PDB entry 8DF7 | X-ray diffraction, 3.52 A resolution | chains B and U of the 4 polymer chains in the assembly

== Chain B ==
Protein: Topoisomerase V
From: Methanopyrus kandleri
UniProtKB: Q977W1 (Q977W1_9EURY); residue numbers follow UniProt; this construct covers 1-854
Chain sequence (854 residues; each row starts with the number of its first residue):
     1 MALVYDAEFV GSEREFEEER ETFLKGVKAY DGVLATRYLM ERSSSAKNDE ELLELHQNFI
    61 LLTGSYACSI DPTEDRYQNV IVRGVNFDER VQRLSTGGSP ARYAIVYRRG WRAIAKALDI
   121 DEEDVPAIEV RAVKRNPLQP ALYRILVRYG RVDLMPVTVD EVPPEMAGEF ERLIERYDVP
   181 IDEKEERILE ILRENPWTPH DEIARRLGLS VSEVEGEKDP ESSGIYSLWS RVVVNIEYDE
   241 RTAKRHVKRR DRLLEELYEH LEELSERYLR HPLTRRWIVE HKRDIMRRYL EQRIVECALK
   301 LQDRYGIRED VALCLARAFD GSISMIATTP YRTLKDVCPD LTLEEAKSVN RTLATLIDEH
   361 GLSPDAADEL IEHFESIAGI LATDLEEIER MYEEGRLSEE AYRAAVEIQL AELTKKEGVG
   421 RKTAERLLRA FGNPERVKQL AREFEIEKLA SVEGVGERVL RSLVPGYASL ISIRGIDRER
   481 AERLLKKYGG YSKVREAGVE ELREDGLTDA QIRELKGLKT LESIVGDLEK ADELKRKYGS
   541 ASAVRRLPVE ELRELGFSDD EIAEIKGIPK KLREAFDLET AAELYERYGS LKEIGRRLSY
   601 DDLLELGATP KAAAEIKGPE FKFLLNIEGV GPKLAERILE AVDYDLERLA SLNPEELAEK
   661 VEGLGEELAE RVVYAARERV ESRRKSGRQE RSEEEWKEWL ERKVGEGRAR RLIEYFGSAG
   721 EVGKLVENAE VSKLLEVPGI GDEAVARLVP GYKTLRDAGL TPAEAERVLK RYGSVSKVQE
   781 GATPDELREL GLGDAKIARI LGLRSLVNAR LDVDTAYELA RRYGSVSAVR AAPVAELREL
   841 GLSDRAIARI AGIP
Not modelled in the structure: 1-2, 853-854
Construct notes: engineered mutation Ala809 (Lys in Q977W1), Ala820 (Lys in Q977W1), Ala831 (Lys in Q977W1), Ala835 (Lys in Q977W1), Ala846 (Lys in Q977W1), Ala851 (Lys in Q977W1)
Cystine bridges: Cys314-Cys338
Bound ions: K+ site 1: Ile471, Ile473, Ile476; K+ site 2: Leu735, Val737, Ile740
Reported in the primary citation:
  - mutagenesis - R37A, R83A, R109A, A132I, K134A/R135A, K134A, R288A/R293A: decreased catalytic activity
  - mutagenesis - K47A, H56A, R135A, R288A, Y289A, R293A: unchanged catalytic activity
  - mutagenesis - R108A, R108A/R109A, K134E/R135E, R288E/R293E, R288E/L290P/R293E, L290P: abolished catalytic activity
  - catalytic residues: Arg108 (proposed by the authors, not directly observed)
  - catalytic residues: Arg131, Arg144 (citing earlier work)

== Chain U ==
Molecule: 39-nt DNA strand
Notes: engineered mutation(s): GUA U13 is an abasic site
Sequence (39 nucleotides; each row starts with the number of its first residue):
     2 GCCTGCACGA AGTAAGCATG CTTACTTCGT GCAGGCACA

== Interface between chain B and chain U ==
Pairs across the interface (36):
  Val133(B) with DA40(U), hydrogen bond to the phosphate
  Lys134(B) with DC39(U), salt bridge to the phosphate; DA40(U), hydrogen bond to the phosphate
  Pro199(B) with DC39(U), base contact
  Glu202(B) with DC39(U), base contact
  Arg287(B) with DG30(U), salt bridge to the phosphate; DT31(U), salt bridge to the phosphate
  Arg288(B) with DA34(U), base contact
  Arg293(B) with DT31(U), salt bridge to the phosphate; DG32(U), salt bridge to the phosphate
  Arg442(B) with DT23(U), salt bridge to the phosphate
  Arg495(B) with DA16(U), salt bridge to the phosphate
  Gly517(B) with DA16(U), phosphate contact
  Ser540(B) with DG17(U), phosphate contact
  Pro569(B) with DC7(U), phosphate contact; DA8(U), phosphate contact
  Lys570(B) with DC7(U), hydrogen bond to the phosphate
  Tyr585(B) with DA8(U), phosphate contact
  Ser590(B) with DA8(U), phosphate contact; DC9(U), phosphate contact
  Leu591(B) with DA8(U), hydrogen bond to the phosphate
  Lys592(B) with DA8(U), hydrogen bond to the phosphate; DC9(U), salt bridge to the phosphate
  Pro750(B) with DA11(U), sugar contact; DA12(U), phosphate contact
  Gly751(B) with DA11(U), sugar contact; DA12(U), hydrogen bond to the phosphate
  Tyr752(B) with DA12(U), phosphate contact
  Lys753(B) with DA12(U), phosphate contact; DG13(U), phosphate contact
  Thr754(B) with DA11(U), sugar contact; DA12(U), hydrogen bond to the phosphate
  Ser774(B) with DA11(U), hydrogen bond to the phosphate
  Val775(B) with DA11(U), phosphate contact
  Ser776(B) with DG10(U), phosphate contact; DA11(U), hydrogen bond to the phosphate
Interface residues without a listed pair, chain B (35 interface residues in all): Ala132, Asp201, Arg283, Leu290, Glu296, Ile568, Gly589, Ala746, Val749, Lys777
Interface residues without a listed pair, chain U (17 interface residues in all): DC33

== In short ==
35 residues of chain B and 17 residues of chain U are in contact, with 9 hydrogen bonds and 8 salt bridges.
Polar pairs include Val133(B)-DA40(U), Lys134(B)-DA40(U) and Lys570(B)-DC7(U). The paper reports catalytic
residues Arg108(B), Arg131(B) and Arg144(B); R37A, R83A and R109A of chain B, among others, reduce catalytic
activity; 19 substitutions were tested in all.
Here chain B is Topoisomerase V (Methanopyrus kandleri) and chain U is a 39-nt DNA strand. Entry 8DF7
(Structure of M. kandleri topoisomerase V in complex with DNA. 38 base pair symmetric DNA complex) was
determined by X-ray diffraction together with 8DF8, 8DF9 and 8DFB from the same study.
